PDB entry 4Z2E | X-ray diffraction, 3.46 A resolution | chains A and E of the 8 polymer chains in the assembly

[Chain A]
Molecule: DNA gyrase subunit A
Organism: Streptococcus pneumoniae
Notes: EC 5.99.1.3
UniProtKB: Q9R867 (Q9R867_STREE); residue numbers follow UniProt; this construct covers 1-493
Amino-acid sequence (499 residues; row label = number of the first residue in the row):
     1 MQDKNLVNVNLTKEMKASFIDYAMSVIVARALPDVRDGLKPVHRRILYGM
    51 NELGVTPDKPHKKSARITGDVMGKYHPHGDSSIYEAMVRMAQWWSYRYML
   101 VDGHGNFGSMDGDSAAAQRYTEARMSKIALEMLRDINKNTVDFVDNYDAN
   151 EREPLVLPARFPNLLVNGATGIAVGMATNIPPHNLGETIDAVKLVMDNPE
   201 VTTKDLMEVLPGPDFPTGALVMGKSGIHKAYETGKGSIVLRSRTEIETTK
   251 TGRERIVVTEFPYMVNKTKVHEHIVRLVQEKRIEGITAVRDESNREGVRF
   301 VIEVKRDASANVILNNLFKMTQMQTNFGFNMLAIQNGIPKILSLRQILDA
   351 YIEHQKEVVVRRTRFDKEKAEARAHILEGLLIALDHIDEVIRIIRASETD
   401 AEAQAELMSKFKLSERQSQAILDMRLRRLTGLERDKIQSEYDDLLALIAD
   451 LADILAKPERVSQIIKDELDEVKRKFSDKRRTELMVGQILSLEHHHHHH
Disordered / not traced: 1, 487-499
Differences from the reference sequence: expression tag (494-499)

[Chain E]
Molecule: Symmetrized E-site DNA
Sequence (15 nucleotides; row label = number of the first residue in the row):
     1 CGTATTACGTTGTAT
Disordered / not traced: 1-7

[Chain A / chain E interface]
Contacting residue pairs - 14 pairs, chain A then chain E:
  Arg30(A) with DT13(E), phosphate contact; DA14(E), hydrogen bond to the sugar
  Val42(A) with DA14(E), phosphate contact
  His43(A) with DT13(E), salt bridge to the phosphate
  His76(A) with DA14(E), salt bridge to the phosphate
  His78(A) with DA14(E), phosphate contact; DT15(E), phosphate contact
  Gly79(A) with DT15(E), phosphate contact
  Arg89(A) with DG12(E), salt bridge to the phosphate; DT13(E), salt bridge to the phosphate
  Thr170(A) with DG12(E), sugar contact; DT13(E), phosphate contact
  Ile172(A) with DT11(E), base contact; DG12(E), base contact
Also at the interface, not in a pair above, chain A (11 interface residues in all): Pro77, Ser82

[Summary]
The interface between chain A and chain E involves 11 residues on one side and 5 on the other; the contacts
include 1 hydrogen bond and 4 salt bridges. Among the polar pairs are Arg30(A)-DA14(E), His43(A)-DT13(E) and
His76(A)-DA14(E).
Chain A is DNA gyrase subunit A (Streptococcus pneumoniae) and chain E is Symmetrized E-site DNA; the
structure, Quinolone(Trovafloxacin)-DNA cleavage complex of gyrase from S. pneumoniae, was determined by X-ray
diffraction.
